Entry 6I2V (X-ray diffraction, 1.75 A resolution); this record covers chain A.

# Chain A
Name: Uncharacterized protein
Source organism: Vibrio vulnificus
UniProtKB: A0A1V8MYF4 (A0A1V8MYF4_VIBVL); residues 3-114 here correspond to UniProt positions 19-130 (UniProt number = residue number + 16)
Chain sequence (114 residues; each row starts with the number of its first residue):
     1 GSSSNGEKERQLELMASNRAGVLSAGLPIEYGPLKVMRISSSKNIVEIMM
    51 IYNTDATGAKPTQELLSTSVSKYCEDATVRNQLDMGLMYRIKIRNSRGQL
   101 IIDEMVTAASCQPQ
Not modelled in the structure: 1-4
Disulfide bonds: Cys74-Cys111
Sequence notes: cloning artifact (1-2)
Residues lining bound ligands: sulfite ion (SO3): Val70, Ser71, Cys74, Ser110, Cys111

# Summary
Ligands of chain A: sulfite ion.
Chain A is Uncharacterized protein (Vibrio vulnificus); the structure, Pilotin from Vibrio vulnificus type 2
secretion system, EpsS, was determined by X-ray diffraction (same publication as 6I1X and 6I1Y).
